PDB entry 4IB7 | X-ray diffraction, 2.20 A resolution | chain A

== Chain A ==
Molecule: beta-lactoglobulin
From: Bos taurus
UniProt: P02754 (LACB_BOVIN); residues 1-162 here correspond to UniProt positions 17-178 (UniProt number = residue number + 16)
Amino-acid sequence (162 residues; numbered 1 to 162; the number before each row is that of its first residue):
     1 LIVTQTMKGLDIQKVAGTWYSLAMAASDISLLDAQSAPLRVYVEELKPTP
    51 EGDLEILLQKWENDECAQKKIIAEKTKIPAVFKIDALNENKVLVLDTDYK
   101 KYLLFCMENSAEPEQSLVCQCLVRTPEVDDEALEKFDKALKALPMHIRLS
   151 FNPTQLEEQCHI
Not modelled in the structure: 110-114
Differences from the reference sequence: variant D64 (Gly80 in P02754), V118 (Ala134 in P02754)
Disulfides: C66-C160, C106-C119
Residues lining bound ligands: dodecane-trimethylamine (CAT): P38, L39, V41, L46, L54, I56, L58, I71, I84, V92, V94, L103, F105, M107, L122

== In short ==
Bound to chain A: dodecane-trimethylamine.
Chain A is beta-lactoglobulin (Bos taurus); the structure, Bovine beta-lactoglobulin (isoform A) in complex
with dodecyltrimethylammonium (DTAC), was determined by X-ray diffraction together with 4IB6, 4IB8, 4IB9 and
4IBA from the same study.
